7WS1 - chains C and D of the 11 polymer chains in the assembly; structure by electron microscopy, 3.40 A resolution.

== Chain C ==
Molecule: Spike glycoprotein
Source organism: Severe acute respiratory syndrome coronavirus 2
UniProt: P0DTC2 (SPIKE_SARS2); residues 1-1208 here = UniProt positions 1-1208
Amino-acid sequence (1288 residues; row label = number of the first residue in the row):
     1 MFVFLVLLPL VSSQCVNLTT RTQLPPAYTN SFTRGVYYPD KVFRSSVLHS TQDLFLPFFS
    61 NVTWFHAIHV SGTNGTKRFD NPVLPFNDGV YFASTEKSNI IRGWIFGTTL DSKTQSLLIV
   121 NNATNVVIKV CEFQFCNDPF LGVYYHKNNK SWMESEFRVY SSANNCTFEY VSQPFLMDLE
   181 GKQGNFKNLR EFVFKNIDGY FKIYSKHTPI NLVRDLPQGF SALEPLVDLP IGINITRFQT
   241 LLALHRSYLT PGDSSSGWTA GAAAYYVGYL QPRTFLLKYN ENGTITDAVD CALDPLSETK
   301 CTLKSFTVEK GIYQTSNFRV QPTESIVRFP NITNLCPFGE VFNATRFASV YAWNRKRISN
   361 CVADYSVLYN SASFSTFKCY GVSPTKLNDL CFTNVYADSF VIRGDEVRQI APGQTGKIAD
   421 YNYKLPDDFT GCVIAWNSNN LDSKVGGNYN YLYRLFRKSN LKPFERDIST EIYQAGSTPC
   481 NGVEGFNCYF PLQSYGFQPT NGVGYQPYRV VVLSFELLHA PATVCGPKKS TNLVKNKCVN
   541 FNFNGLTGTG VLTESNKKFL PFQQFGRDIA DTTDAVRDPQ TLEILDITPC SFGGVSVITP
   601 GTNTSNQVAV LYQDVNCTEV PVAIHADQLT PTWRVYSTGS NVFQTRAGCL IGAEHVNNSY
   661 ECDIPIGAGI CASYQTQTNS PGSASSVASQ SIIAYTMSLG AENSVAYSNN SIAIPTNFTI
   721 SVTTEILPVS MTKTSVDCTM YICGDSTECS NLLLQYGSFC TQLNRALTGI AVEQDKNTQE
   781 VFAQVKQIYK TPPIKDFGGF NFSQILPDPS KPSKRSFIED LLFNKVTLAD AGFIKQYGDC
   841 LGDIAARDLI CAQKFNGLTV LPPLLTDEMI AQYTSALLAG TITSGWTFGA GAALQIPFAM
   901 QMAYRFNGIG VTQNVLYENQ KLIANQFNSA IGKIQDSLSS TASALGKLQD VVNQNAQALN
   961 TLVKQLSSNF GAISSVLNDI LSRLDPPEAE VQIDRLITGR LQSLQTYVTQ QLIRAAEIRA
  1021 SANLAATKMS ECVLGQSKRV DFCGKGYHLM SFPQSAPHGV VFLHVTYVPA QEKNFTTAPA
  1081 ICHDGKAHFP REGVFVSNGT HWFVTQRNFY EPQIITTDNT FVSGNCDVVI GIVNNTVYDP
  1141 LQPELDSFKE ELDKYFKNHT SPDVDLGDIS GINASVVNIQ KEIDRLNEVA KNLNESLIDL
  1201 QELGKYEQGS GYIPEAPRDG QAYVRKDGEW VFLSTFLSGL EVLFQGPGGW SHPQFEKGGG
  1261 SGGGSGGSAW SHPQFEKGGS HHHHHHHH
Disordered / not traced: 1-14, 67-77, 144-151, 181-184, 244-257, 621-640, 677-688, 829-853, 1148-1288
Sequence notes: engineered mutation Gly682 (Arg in P0DTC2), Ser683 (Arg in P0DTC2), Ser685 (Arg in P0DTC2), Pro986 (Lys in P0DTC2), Pro987 (Val in P0DTC2); expression tag (1209-1288)
UniProt features mapped onto this chain:
  - region: Asn280 to Cys301 (Putative superantigen), Arg403 to Asp405 (Integrin-binding motif), Asn448 to Phe456 (Immunodominant HLA epitope recognized by the CD8+), Pro681, Ala684 (Putative superantigen), Ser816 to Tyr837 (Fusion peptide 1), Lys835 to Phe855 (Fusion peptide 2), Asp1163 to Glu1202 (Heptad repeat 2)
  - site: Arg815, Ser816 (Cleavage)
  - glycosylation: Asn17 (N-linked (GlcNAc...) (complex) asparagine), Asn61 (N-linked (GlcNAc...) (hybrid) asparagine), Asn74 (N-linked (GlcNAc...) (complex) asparagine), Asn122 (N-linked (GlcNAc...) (hybrid) asparagine), Asn149 (N-linked (GlcNAc...) (complex) asparagine), Asn165 (N-linked (GlcNAc...) (complex) asparagine), Asn234 (N-linked (GlcNAc...) (high mannose) asparagine), Asn282 (N-linked (GlcNAc...) (complex) asparagine), Thr323 (O-linked (GalNAc) threonine), Ser325 (O-linked (HexNAc...) serine), Asn331 (N-linked (GlcNAc...) (complex) asparagine), Asn343 (N-linked (GlcNAc...) (complex) asparagine), Asn603 (N-linked (GlcNAc...) (hybrid) asparagine), Asn616 (N-linked (GlcNAc...) (complex) asparagine), Asn657 (N-linked (GlcNAc...) (complex) asparagine), Thr676 (O-linked (GlcNAc...) threonine), Thr678 (O-linked (GlcNAc...) threonine), Asn709 (N-linked (GlcNAc...) (high mannose) asparagine), Asn717 (N-linked (GlcNAc...) (hybrid) asparagine), Asn801 (N-linked (GlcNAc...) (hybrid) asparagine) and 6 more in UniProt
  - natural variant: Leu5 (L5F: In strain: Iota/B.1.526), Ser13 (S13I: In strain: Epsilon/B.1.427/B.1.429), Leu18 (L18F: In strain: Beta/B.1.351, Gamma/P.1 and 1 more), Thr19 (T19I: In strain: Omicron/BQ.1.1, Omicron/XBB.1.5 and 1 more; T19R: In strain: Delta/B.1.617.2, Omicron/BA.2 and 4 more), Thr20 (T20N: In strain: Gamma/P.1), Leu24 to Ala27 (sequence variant, change not given here; In strain: Omicron/BA.2, Omicron/BA.2.12.1 and 6 more), Pro26 (P26S: In strain: Gamma/P.1), Gln52 (Q52H: In strain: Omicron/EG.5.1), Ala67 (A67V: In strain: Eta/B.1.525, Omicron/BA.1), His69 to Val70 (deletion: In strain: Alpha/B.1.1.7, Eta/B.1.525 and 5 more), Gly75 (G75V: In strain: Lambda/C.37), Thr76 (T76I: In strain: Lambda/C.37), 82 further natural variant entries in UniProt
  - mutagenesis: His69 to Val70 (Increased incorporation of cleaved spike into virions), Asn121 (N121Q: Partial loss of biliverdin affinity), Arg190 (R190K: Partial loss of biliverdin affinity), Asn234 (N234Q: Increased resistance to neutralizing antibodies), Asn331 (N331Q: Reduced viral infectivity), Asn343 (N343Q: Reduced viral infectivity), Leu452 (L452R: Increased resistance to neutralizing antibodies. Decreases HLA binding to NF9 epitope. Increased binding affinity to human ACE2), Tyr453 (Y453F: Decreased HLA binding to NF9 epitope. Increased binding affinity to human ACE2), Ala475 (A475V: Increased resistance to neutralizing antibodies), Val483 (V483A: Increased resistance to neutralizing antibodies), Glu484 (E484D: Increased replication in human TMEM106B overexpressing cells), Phe490 (F490L: Increased resistance to neutralizing antibodies and human covalescent sera neutralization), 12 further mutagenesis entries in UniProt
Disulfide bonds: Cys15-Cys136, Cys131-Cys166, Cys291-Cys301, Cys336-Cys361, Cys379-Cys432, Cys391-Cys525, Cys480-Cys488, Cys617-Cys649, Cys662-Cys671, Cys738-Cys760, Cys743-Cys749, Cys1032-Cys1043, Cys1082-Cys1126
Glycans and other covalent adducts: N-acetylglucosamine (NAG) linked to Asn17, Asn61, Asn165, Asn234, Asn282, Asn331, Asn343, Asn603, Asn616, Asn657, Asn709, Asn717, Asn801, Asn1074, Asn1098, Asn1134

== Chain D ==
Molecule: 510A5 light chain
Source organism: Homo sapiens
Amino-acid sequence (108 residues; numbered 1 to 108; the number before each row is that of its first residue):
     1 DIQMTQSPSS LSASVGDRVT ITCRASQSIS SYLNWFQHKP GKAPKLLIYG ASSLQSGVPS
    61 RFSGSGSGTD FTLTISSLQP EDFATYYCQQ SYSTPPYTFG QGTKLEIK
Disulfide bonds: Cys23-Cys88

== Chain C / chain D interface ==
Pairs across the interface - 11 pairs, chain C then chain D:
  Gly446(C) - Arg18(D)  hydrogen bond (backbone-side chain)
  Tyr449(C) - Arg18(D)  hydrogen bond
  Gln498(C) - Ser65(D)  hydrogen bond
  Gln498(C) - Thr72(D)
  Gln498(C) - Thr74(D)
  Thr500(C) - Gly66(D)
  Thr500(C) - Ser67(D)  hydrogen bond (backbone-backbone)
  Thr500(C) - Asp70(D)  hydrogen bond
  Asn501(C) - Ser65(D)
  Gly502(C) - Ser67(D)
  Tyr505(C) - Ser52(D)  hydrogen bond
Other interface residues (no listed pair), chain D (9 interface residues in all): Phe71

== In short ==
7 residues of chain C and 9 residues of chain D are in contact; the contacts include 6 hydrogen bonds. Polar
contacts include Gly446(C)-Arg18(D), Tyr449(C)-Arg18(D) and Gln498(C)-Ser65(D). Covalently linked
N-acetylglucosamine: at Asn17(C), Asn61(C), Asn165(C), Asn234(C), Asn282(C) and Asn331(C) and 10 more.
Here chain C is Spike glycoprotein (Severe acute respiratory syndrome coronavirus 2) and chain D is 510A5
light chain (Homo sapiens). Entry 7WS1 (Structures of Omicron Spike complexes illuminate broad-spectrum
neutralizing antibody development) was determined by electron microscopy (same publication as 7WS0, 7WS2,
7WS3, 7WS4, 7WS5, 7WS6 and 4 further entries).
